PDB entry 8SVA | X-ray diffraction, 2.96 A resolution | chains A and T of the 6 polymer chains in the assembly

[Chain A (and T)]
Protein: TetR/AcrR family transcriptional regulator
Organism: Rhodococcus sp. USK13
Notes: chain T of this document is another copy of the same molecule, construct and numbering; everything in this record applies to it too
UniProtKB: A0A2S8J6Y8 (A0A2S8J6Y8_RHOOP); residues 10-207 here correspond to UniProt positions 43-240 (UniProt number = residue number + 33)
Amino-acid sequence (212 residues; each row starts with the number of its first residue; numbers below 1 keep their minus sign (Gly-2 is residue -2)):
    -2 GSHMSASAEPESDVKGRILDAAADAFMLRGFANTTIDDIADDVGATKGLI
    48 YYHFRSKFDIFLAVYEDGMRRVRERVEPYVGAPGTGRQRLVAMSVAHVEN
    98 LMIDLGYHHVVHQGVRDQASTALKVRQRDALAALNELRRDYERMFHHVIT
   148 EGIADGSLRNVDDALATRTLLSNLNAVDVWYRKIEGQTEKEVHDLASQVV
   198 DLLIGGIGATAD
Unresolved in the structure: -2 to 7, 208-209 (chain T: -2 to 7, 207-209)
Sequence notes: expression tag (-2 to 9, 208-209); conflict Val92 (Ile125 in A0A2S8J6Y8), Arg140 (Gly173 in A0A2S8J6Y8), Lys187 (Glu220 in A0A2S8J6Y8), Glu188 (Asp221 in A0A2S8J6Y8), Asp191 (Asn224 in A0A2S8J6Y8), Leu199 (Ile232 in A0A2S8J6Y8), Gly205 (Ala238 in A0A2S8J6Y8)
Modified / non-standard residues: Mse1 (selenomethionine); Mse24, Mse66, Mse90, Mse99, Mse141 (selenomethionine; parent Met)
Reported in the primary citation:
  - self-association interface (contacts with another copy of this molecule); pairs are residue here / residue on that copy: Ala116-Val122 (backbone contact), Leu120-Leu120 (backbone contact), Arg125-Leu120 (hydrogen bond), Ala116, Ala116
  - contacts within the chain: Thr118-Arg125 (hydrogen bond)
  - mutagenesis - A119E/L120R: decreased binding to the 20-nt DNA strand
  - binding site for the 20-nt DNA strand: Ile33, Lys44, Tyr48, Ser53, Lys54
  - binding site for the 20-nt DNA strand: Thr43, Gly45, Tyr49
  - specificity-determining residues: Lys44, Gly45
  - mutagenesis - K44A, G45V: abolished binding to the 20-nt DNA strand

[How chain A and chain T interact]
Residue-residue contacts (19):
  Ala116(A) with Val122(T)
  Ser117(A) with Lys121(T)
  Thr118(A) with Leu120(T); Lys121(T)
  Ala119(A) with Ala119(T); Leu120(T); Lys121(T)
  Leu120(A) with Thr118(T); Ala119(T); Leu120(T), hydrogen bond (backbone-backbone); Arg125(T), hydrogen bond (backbone-side chain)
  Lys121(A) with Ser117(T); Thr118(T); Ala119(T)
  Val122(A) with Ala116(T); Arg125(T)
  Arg125(A) with Leu120(T), hydrogen bond (side chain-backbone); Lys121(T); Val122(T)

[Overview]
Chain A and chain T each contribute 8 residues to their interface, with 3 hydrogen bonds. Polar pairs include
Leu120(A)-Arg125(T) and Leu120(A)-Leu120(T). The paper reports a binding site for the 20-nt DNA strand at
Ile33(A), Lys44(A) and Tyr48(A) among others; K44A and G45V of chain A abolish binding to the 20-nt DNA
strand.
Both chains are TetR/AcrR family transcriptional regulator (Rhodococcus sp. USK13). Entry 8SVA (Structure of
the Rhodococcus sp. USK13 DarR-20 bp DNA complex) was determined by X-ray diffraction together with 8SUK,
8SV6, 8SVD and 8T5Y from the same study.
